PDB entry 8X2U | electron microscopy, 3.57 A resolution | chains G and H of the 20 polymer chains in the assembly

# Chain G
Name: Radial spoke head protein 4 homolog A
Source organism: Mus musculus
UniProt: Q8BYM7 (RSH4A_MOUSE); numbering as in UniProt (aligned over 1-716)
Chain sequence (716 residues; each row starts with the number of its first residue):
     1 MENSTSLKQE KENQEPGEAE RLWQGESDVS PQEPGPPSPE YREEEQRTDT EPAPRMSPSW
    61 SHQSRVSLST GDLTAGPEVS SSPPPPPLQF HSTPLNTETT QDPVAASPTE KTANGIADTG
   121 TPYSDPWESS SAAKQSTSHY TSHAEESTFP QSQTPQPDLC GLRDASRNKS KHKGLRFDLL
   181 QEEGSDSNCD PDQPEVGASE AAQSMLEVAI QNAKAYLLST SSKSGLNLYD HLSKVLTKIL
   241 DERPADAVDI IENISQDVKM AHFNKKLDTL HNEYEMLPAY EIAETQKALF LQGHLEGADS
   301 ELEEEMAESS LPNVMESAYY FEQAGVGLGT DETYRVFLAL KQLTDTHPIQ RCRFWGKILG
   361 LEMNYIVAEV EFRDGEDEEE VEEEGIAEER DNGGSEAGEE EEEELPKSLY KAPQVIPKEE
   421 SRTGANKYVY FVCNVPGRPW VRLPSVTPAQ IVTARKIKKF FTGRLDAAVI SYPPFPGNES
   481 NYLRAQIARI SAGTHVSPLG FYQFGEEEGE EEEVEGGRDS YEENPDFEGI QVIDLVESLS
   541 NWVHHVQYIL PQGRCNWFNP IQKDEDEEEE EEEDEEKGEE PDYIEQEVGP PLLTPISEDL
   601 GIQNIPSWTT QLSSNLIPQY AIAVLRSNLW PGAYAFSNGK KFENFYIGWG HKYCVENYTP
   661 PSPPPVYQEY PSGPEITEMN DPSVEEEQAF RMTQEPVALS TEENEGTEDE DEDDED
Disordered / not traced: 1-205, 262-272, 292-309, 378-412, 505-518, 562-584, 694-716

# Chain H
Name: Radial spoke head protein 9 homolog
Source organism: Mus musculus
UniProt: Q9D9V4 (RSPH9_MOUSE); numbering as in UniProt (aligned over 1-276)
Chain sequence (276 residues; each row starts with the number of its first residue):
     1 MDADSLLLSL ELASGSGQGL SPDRRASLLT SLMLVKRDYR FARVLFWGRI LGLVADYYIA
    61 QGLSEDQLAP RKTLYSLNCT EWSLLPPATE EMAMQISVVS GRFMGDPSHE YEHTELQKVN
   121 EGEKVFDEEV VVQIKEETRL VSIIDQIDKA VAIIPRGALF KTPFGVTHVN RTFEGLPLSE
   181 VRKLSSYFHF REAIDLKNKT LLEKSDLEPS LDFLDSLEYD IPRGSWSIQM ERGNALVVLR
   241 SLLWPGLTFY HAPRTKNYGY IYVGTGEKNM DLPFML
Disordered / not traced: 114-132, 194-211

# Chain G / chain H interface
Contacting residue pairs (76; chain G residue first):
  Asp-246(G) with Arg-171(H), salt bridge
  Ile-250(G) with Arg-171(H); Thr-172(H)
  Asn-253(G) with Thr-172(H), hydrogen bond
  Glu-275(G) with Leu-178(H); Asn-234(H)
  Met-276(G) with Asn-234(H), hydrogen bond
  Ala-279(G) with Gly-233(H); Asn-234(H)
  Ile-282(G) with Gly-233(H)
  Glu-322(G) with Leu-12(H); Leu-20(H); Ser-21(H); Pro-22(H); Arg-25(H), salt bridge
  Gln-323(G) with Ser-21(H)
  Gly-325(G) with Leu-12(H); Gln-18(H); Leu-20(H); Ser-21(H)
  Val-326(G) with Gly-17(H); Gln-18(H)
  Gly-327(G) with Leu-12(H); Gly-17(H), hydrogen bond (backbone-backbone)
  Leu-328(G) with Leu-12(H); Ala-13(H)
  Gly-329(G) with Leu-12(H)
  Asp-331(G) with Arg-232(H), salt bridge
  Arg-335(G) with Arg-232(H)
  Lys-357(G) with Gly-15(H)
  Leu-359(G) with Gly-15(H)
  Gly-360(G) with Gln-229(H), hydrogen bond (backbone-side chain)
  Leu-361(G) with Ser-227(H), hydrogen bond (backbone-side chain); Ile-228(H); Gln-229(H); Leu-242(H), hydrophobic
  Glu-362(G) with Ile-228(H); Gln-229(H)
  Asn-364(G) with Gln-229(H), hydrogen bond
  Lys-458(G) with Asp-271(H); Met-275(H), hydrogen bond
  Lys-459(G) with Phe-274(H); Met-275(H); Leu-276(H)
  Phe-460(G) with Leu-242(H), hydrophobic; Leu-272(H), hydrophobic; Met-275(H), hydrophobic
  Ile-605(G) with Leu-53(H), hydrophobic; Arg-102(H)
  Thr-609(G) with Leu-53(H), hydrogen bond (side chain-backbone)
  Gln-611(G) with Asp-56(H)
  Ser-613(G) with Arg-24(H), hydrogen bond (backbone-side chain)
  Ser-614(G) with Arg-24(H)
  Asn-615(G) with Asp-23(H); Arg-24(H), hydrogen bond
  Leu-616(G) with Asp-23(H)
  Arg-626(G) with Arg-49(H); Leu-51(H); Gly-52(H), hydrogen bond (side chain-backbone); Asp-56(H), salt bridge
  Asn-628(G) with Leu-53(H); Arg-102(H), hydrogen bond
  Tyr-634(G) with Gln-18(H), hydrogen bond
  Ile-647(G) with Gly-17(H)
  Trp-649(G) with Arg-240(H); Leu-242(H), hydrophobic; Pro-245(H)
  His-651(G) with Met-275(H)
  Tyr-653(G) with Gly-101(H); Arg-102(H), hydrogen bond (side chain-backbone); Glu-267(H), hydrogen bond
  Asn-657(G) with Met-270(H); Asp-271(H)
  Tyr-658(G) with Asp-271(H), hydrogen bond (backbone-side chain); Phe-274(H)
  Pro-660(G) with Phe-274(H), hydrophobic
Also at the interface, not in a pair above, chain G (51 interface residues in all): Asp-249, Gln-286, Phe-290, Ala-324, Met-363, Ser-471, Pro-606, Gly-632, Val-655
Also at the interface, not in a pair above, chain H (44 interface residues in all): Ser-16, Gly-19, Ser-27, Val-54, Asn-78, Ser-241, Thr-265

# In short
The interface between chain G and chain H involves 51 residues on one side and 44 on the other; the contacts
include 16 hydrogen bonds and 4 salt bridges. Among the polar pairs are Asp-246(G)/Arg-171(H),
Glu-322(G)/Arg-25(H) and Asp-331(G)/Arg-232(H).
Here chain G is Radial spoke head protein 4 homolog A and chain H is Radial spoke head protein 9 homolog, both
from Mus musculus. Entry 8X2U (Radial spoke head-neck dimer) was determined by electron microscopy together
with 8WZB from the same study.
